Entry 5CIV (X-ray diffraction, 1.38 A resolution); this record covers chain A.

Chain A:
Molecule: Sibling bacteriocin
From: Paenibacillus dendritiformis
UniProt: D0EVD3 (D0EVD3_9BACL); residues 13-184 here correspond to UniProt positions 2-173 (UniProt number = residue number - 11)
Amino-acid sequence (184 residues; each row starts with the number of its first residue):
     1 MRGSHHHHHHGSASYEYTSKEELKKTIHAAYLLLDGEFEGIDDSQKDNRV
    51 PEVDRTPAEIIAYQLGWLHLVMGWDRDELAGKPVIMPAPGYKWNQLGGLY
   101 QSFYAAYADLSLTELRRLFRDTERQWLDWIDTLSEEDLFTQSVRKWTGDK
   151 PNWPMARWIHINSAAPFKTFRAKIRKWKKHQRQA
Unresolved in the structure: 1-15
Differences from the reference sequence: initiating methionine (1); expression tag (2-12)
Modified positions: Mse72 (selenomethionine; parent Met); Mse86 (selenomethionine; parent Met); Mse155 (selenomethionine; parent Met)

Overview:
Chain A is Sibling bacteriocin (Paenibacillus dendritiformis); the structure, Sibling Lethal Factor Precursor
- DfsB, was determined by X-ray diffraction, deposited together with 5COF, 5COG, 5COM and 5CQV.
